Entry 8BSS (solution NMR); this record covers chains A and B.

[Chain A]
Name: Lipopolysaccharide export system protein LptA
From: Escherichia coli K-12
Reference sequence: P0ADV1 (LPTA_ECOLI); residue numbers follow UniProt; this construct covers 28-159
Amino-acid sequence (132 residues; each row starts with the number of its first residue):
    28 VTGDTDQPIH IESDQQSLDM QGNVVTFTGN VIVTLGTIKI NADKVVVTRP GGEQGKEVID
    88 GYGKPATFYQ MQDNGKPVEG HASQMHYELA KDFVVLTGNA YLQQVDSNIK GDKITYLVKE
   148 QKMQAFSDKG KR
Sequence notes: engineered mutation L62 (Gln in P0ADV1)
Swiss-Prot annotation at these positions:
  - mutagenesis: I36 (I36D/E: No change in activity), I38 (I38D: Decrease in activity; I38E: No change in activity), R76 (R76D/E: No change in activity), F95 (F95A: No change in activity), G138 (G138R: Cannot complement E.coli lptA-depleted mutants. Exhibits lower thermal stability. Has a lower propensity to oligomerize)

[Chain B]
Name: Thanatin-like derivative
Reference sequence: P55788 (THAN_PODMA); residues 206-221 here correspond to UniProt positions 6-21 (UniProt number = residue number - 200)
Amino-acid sequence (16 residues; row label = number of the first residue in the row):
   206 VPIIYXNRAT XKCAAY
Disulfide bonds: LE1_211-C218
Modified positions: P207 (4-hydroxyproline; HYP); LE1 (3-sulfanyl-L-valine) at position 211, 4FO ((2R)-2,4-diaminobutanoic acid) at position 216; A214, A219, A220 (2,4-diaminobutyric acid; DAB)
Sequence notes: modified residue (211, 214, 216, 219-220); engineered mutation Y221 (Met21 in P55788)
From the paper describing this entry:
  - mutagenesis - I209T: increased growth in response to LptAQ62L mutant clones

[Chain A / chain B interface]
Contacting residue pairs (34; chain A residue first):
  D33(A) with P207(B)
  P35(A) with P207(B); I209(B)
  I36(A) with P207(B); I208(B); I209(B)
  H37(A) with I209(B); LE1_211(B)
  I38(A) with I209(B); Y210(B); LE1_211(B)
  E39(A) with LE1_211(B); N212(B); R213(B); 4FO_216(B)
  S40(A) with LE1_211(B); N212(B); R213(B); A214(B)
  D41(A) with R213(B); A214(B)
  Q43(A) with N212(B)
  L45(A) with Y210(B)
  G49(A) with Y221(B)
  N50(A) with Y221(B)
  V52(A) with Y221(B)
  F54(A) with Y210(B)
  G56(A) with R213(B)
  N57(A) with R213(B)
  R76(A) with V206(B); Y221(B)
  E84(A) with V206(B)
  Y114(A) with V206(B)
  L116(A) with V206(B)
Other interface residues (no listed pair), chain A (24 interface residues in all): T32, Q34, V74, I86
From the paper, about this interface:
  - interface residues, chain A: E84(A)
  - interface residues, chain B: I208(B), I209(B)

[Overview]
Chain A and chain B form an interface of 24 and 11 residues respectively. UniProt lists 5 mutagenesis sites on
chain A. The paper reports that I209T of chain B increases growth in response to LptAQ62L mutant clones;
interface residues E84(A) and I208(B) among others.
Here chain A is Lipopolysaccharide export system protein LptA (Escherichia coli K-12) and chain B is
Thanatin-like derivative. Entry 8BSS (Solution Structure of thanatin-like derivative 5 in complex with E. coli
LptA mutant Q62L) was determined by solution NMR (same publication as 7QS6, 7ZAX and 7ZED).
